8G8Z - chains G and I of the 8 polymer chains in the assembly; structure by electron microscopy, 4.30 A resolution (low resolution: residue-level contacts below are approximate; hydrogen-bond / salt-bridge calls are withheld).

# Chain G
Protein: DNA-directed RNA polymerase subunit alpha
Organism: Escherichia coli
Notes: EC 2.7.7.6
UniProtKB: A0A5B9AW69 (A0A5B9AW69_ECOLX); residue numbers follow UniProt; this construct covers 1-234
Chain sequence (235 residues; numbered 1 to 235; the number before each row is that of its first residue):
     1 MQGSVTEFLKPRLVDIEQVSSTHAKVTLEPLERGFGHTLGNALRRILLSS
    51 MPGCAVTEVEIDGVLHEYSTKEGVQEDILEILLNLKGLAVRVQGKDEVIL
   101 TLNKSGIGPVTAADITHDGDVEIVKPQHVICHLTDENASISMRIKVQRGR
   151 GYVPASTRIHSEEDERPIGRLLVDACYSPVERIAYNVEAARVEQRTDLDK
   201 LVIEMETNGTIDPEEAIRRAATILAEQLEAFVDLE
Disordered / not traced: 1-7, 159-165, 234-235
Sequence notes: expression tag (235)

# Chain I
Protein: DNA-directed RNA polymerase subunit beta
Organism: Escherichia coli
UniProtKB: C3SIA7 (C3SIA7_ECOLX); residues 2-1341 here = UniProt positions 2-1341
Chain sequence (1340 residues; each row starts with the number of its first residue):
     2 VYSYTEKKRIRKDFGKRPQVLDVPYLLSIQLDSFQKFIEQDPEGQYGLEA
    52 AFRSVFPIQSYSGNSELQYVSYRLGEPVFDVQECQIRGVTYSAPLRVKLR
   102 LVIYEREAPEGTVKDIKEQEVYMGEIPLMTDNGTFVINGTERVIVSQLHR
   152 SPGVFFDSDKGKTHSSGKVLYNARIIPYRGSWLDFEFDPKDNLFVRIDRR
   202 RKLPATIILRALNYTTEQILDLFFEKVIFEIRDNKLQMELVPERLRGETA
   252 SFDIEANGKVYVEKGRRITARHIRQLEKDDVKLIEVPVEYIAGKVVAKDY
   302 IDESTGELICAANMELSLDLLAKLSQSGHKRIETLFTNDLDHGPYISETL
   352 RVDPTNDRLSALVEIYRMMRPGEPPTREAAESLFENLFFSEDRYDLSAVG
   402 RMKFNRSLLREEIEGSGILSKDDIIDVMKKLIDIRNGKGEVDDIDHLGNR
   452 RIRSVGEMAENQFRVGLVRVERAVKERLSLGDLDTLMPQDMINAKPISAA
   502 VKEFFGSSQLSQFMDQNNPLSEITHKRRISALGPGGLTRERAGFEVRDVH
   552 PTHYGRVCPIETPEGPNIGLINSLSVYAQTNEYGFLETPYRKVTDGVVTD
   602 EIHYLSAIEEGNYVIAQANSNLDEEGHFVEDLVTCRSKGESSLFSRDQVD
   652 YMDVSTQQVVSVGASLIPFLEHDDANRALMGANMQRQAVPTLRADKPLVG
   702 TGMERAVAVDSGVTAVAKRGGVVQYVDASRIVIKVNEDEMYPGEAGIDIY
   752 NLTKYTRSNQNTCINQMPCVSLGEPVERGDVLADGPSTDLGELALGQNMR
   802 VAFMPWNGYNFEDSILVSERVVQEDRFTTIHIQELACVSRDTKLGPEEIT
   852 ADIPNVGEAALSKLDESGIVYIGAEVTGGDILVGKVTPKGETQLTPEEKL
   902 LRAIFGEKASDVKDSSLRVPNGVSGTVIDVQVFTRDGVEKDKRALEIEEM
   952 QLKQAKKDLSEELQILEAGLFSRIRAVLVAGGVEAEKLDKLPRDRWLELG
  1002 LTDEEKQNQLEQLAEQYDELKHEFEKKLEAKRRKITQGDDLAPGVLKIVK
  1052 VYLAVKRRIQPGDKMAGRHGNKGVISKINPIEDMPYDENGTPVDIVLNPL
  1102 GVPSRMNIGQILETHLGMAAKGIGDKINAMLKQQQEVAKLREFIQRAYDL
  1152 GADVRQKVDLSTFSDEEVMRLAENLRKGMPIATPVFDGAKEAEIKELLKL
  1202 GDLPTSGQIRLYDGRTGEQFERPVTVGYMYMLKLNHLVDDKMHARSTGSY
  1252 SLVTQQPLGGKAQFGGQRFGEMEVWALEAYGAAYTLQEMLTVKSDDVNGR
  1302 TKMYKNIVDGNHQMEPGMPESFNVLLKEIRSLGINIELED
Disordered / not traced: 891-914

# Interface between chain G and chain I
Contacting residue pairs - 57 pairs, chain G then chain I:
  H37(G) - G1218(I)
  N41(G) - G1215(I)
  N41(G) - R1216(I)
  N41(G) - T1217(I)
  R44(G) - E1083(I)
  R44(G) - Y1087(I)
  R45(G) - E1083(I)
  R45(G) - D1084(I)
  R45(G) - G1215(I)
  S49(G) - E1083(I)
  L65(G) - I873(I)
  H66(G) - I929(I)
  E67(G) - K1057(I)
  Y68(G) - Y756(I)
  Y68(G) - T927(I)
  Y68(G) - I929(I)
  Y68(G) - A1055(I)
  Y68(G) - K1057(I)
  T70(G) - A729(I)
  K71(G) - D728(I)
  E72(G) - D728(I)
  G73(G) - Y726(I)
  G73(G) - D728(I)
  V74(G) - D728(I)
  V74(G) - A729(I)
  Q75(G) - A729(I)
  Q75(G) - P769(I)
  D77(G) - A729(I)
  D77(G) - K755(I)
  D77(G) - Y756(I)
  D77(G) - N766(I)
  D77(G) - M768(I)
  L79(G) - L693(I)
  L79(G) - Y756(I)
  E80(G) - R694(I)
  E80(G) - M768(I)
  L83(G) - R694(I)
  K86(G) - Q824(I)
  K86(G) - D826(I)
  T134(G) - Y726(I)
  T134(G) - V727(I)
  T134(G) - L773(I)
  D135(G) - Y726(I)
  Y152(G) - V823(I)
  Y152(G) - Q824(I)
  Y152(G) - R1059(I)
  I168(G) - G874(I)
  I168(G) - A875(I)
  C176(G) - Q824(I)
  E181(G) - R821(I)
  R182(G) - N1090(I)
  R182(G) - G1091(I)
  R182(G) - T1092(I)
  A184(G) - N1090(I)
  A184(G) - G1091(I)
  Y185(G) - Y1087(I)
  Y185(G) - G1218(I)
Interface residues without a listed pair, chain G (37 interface residues in all): L48, E76, N84, I107, P154, S156, D174, I183
Interface residues without a listed pair, chain I (44 interface residues in all): S730, V771, E825, I831, E876, V928, V1056, I1082, E1089, P1093

# Summary
37 residues of chain G and 44 residues of chain I are in contact.
Here chain G is DNA-directed RNA polymerase subunit alpha and chain I is DNA-directed RNA polymerase subunit
beta, both from Escherichia coli. Entry 8G8Z (Cryo-EM structure of 3DVA component 1 of Escherichia coli
que-PEC (paused elongation complex) RNA Polymerase plus ...) was determined by electron microscopy together
with 8F3C, 8G00, 8G1S, 8G2W, 8G4W and 8G7E from the same study.
